Entry 8XOU (electron microscopy, 5.58 A resolution (low resolution: residue-level contacts below are approximate; hydrogen-bond / salt-bridge calls are withheld)); this record covers chains b3 and G3 of the 42 polymer chains in the assembly.

== Chain b3 ==
Name: Portal protein B
From: Escherichia phage Lambda
UniProt: P03710 (PORTL_LAMBD); residues 1-533 here = UniProt positions 1-533
Chain sequence (533 residues; each row starts with the number of its first residue):
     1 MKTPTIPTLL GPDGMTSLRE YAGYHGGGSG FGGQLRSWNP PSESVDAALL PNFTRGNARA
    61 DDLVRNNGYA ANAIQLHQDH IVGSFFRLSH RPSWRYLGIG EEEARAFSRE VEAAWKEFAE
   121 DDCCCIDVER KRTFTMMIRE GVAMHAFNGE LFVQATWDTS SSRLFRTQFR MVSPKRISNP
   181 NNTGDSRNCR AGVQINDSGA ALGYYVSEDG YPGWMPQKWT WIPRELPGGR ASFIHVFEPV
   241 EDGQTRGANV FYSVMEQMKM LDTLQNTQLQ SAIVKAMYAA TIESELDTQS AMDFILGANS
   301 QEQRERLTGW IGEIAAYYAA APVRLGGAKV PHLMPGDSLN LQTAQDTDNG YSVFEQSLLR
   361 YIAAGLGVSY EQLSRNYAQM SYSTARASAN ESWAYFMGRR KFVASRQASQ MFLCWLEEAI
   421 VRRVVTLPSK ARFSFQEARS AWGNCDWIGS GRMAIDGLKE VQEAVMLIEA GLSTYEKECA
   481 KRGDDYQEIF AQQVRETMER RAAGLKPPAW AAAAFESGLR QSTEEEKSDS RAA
Unresolved in the structure: 1-33, 508-533
Disulfides: Cys123-Cys125

== Chain G3 ==
Name: Major capsid protein
From: Escherichia phage Lambda
UniProt: P03713 (CAPSD_LAMBD); residues 1-341 here = UniProt positions 1-341
Chain sequence (341 residues; numbered 1 to 341; the number before each row is that of its first residue):
     1 MSMYTTAQLL AANEQKFKFD PLFLRLFFRE SYPFTTEKVY LSQIPGLVNM ALYVSPIVSG
    61 EVIRSRGGST SEFTPGYVKP KHEVNPQMTL RRLPDEDPQN LADPAYRRRR IIMQNMRDEE
   121 LAIAQVEEMQ AVSAVLKGKY TMTGEAFDPV EVDMGRSEEN NITQSGGTEW SKRDKSTYDP
   181 TDDIEAYALN ASGVVNIIVF DPKGWALFRS FKAVKEKLDT RRGSNSELET AVKDLGKAVS
   241 YKGMYGDVAI VVYSGQYVEN GVKKNFLPDN TMVLGNTQAR GLRTYGCIQD ADAQREGINA
   301 SARYPKNWVT TGDPAREFTM IQSAPLMLLA DPDEFVSVQL A
Unresolved in the structure: 1-6

== How chain b3 and chain G3 interact ==
Residue-residue contacts (4; chain b3 residue first):
  Gly213(b3) with Arg109(G3)
  Trp214(b3) with Arg109(G3)
  Pro216(b3) with Asp97(G3)
  Gln217(b3) with Asp103(G3)
Interface residues without a listed pair, chain G3 (4 interface residues in all): Asn100

== Summary ==
The chain b3/chain G3 interface involves 4 residues from each chain.
Here chain b3 is Portal protein B and chain G3 is Major capsid protein, both from Escherichia phage Lambda.
Entry 8XOU (Prohead portal vertex of bacteriophage lambda) was determined by electron microscopy together with
8XOT, 8XOW, 8XPM and 8XQB from the same study.
